Entry 2FEU (X-ray diffraction, 1.70 A resolution); this record covers chain A.

# Chain A
Protein: Cytochrome P450-cam
Organism: Pseudomonas putida
Notes: EC 1.14.15.1
UniProtKB: P00183 (CPXA_PSEPU); residues 10-414 here correspond to UniProt positions 11-415 (UniProt number = residue number + 1)
Amino-acid sequence (411 residues; each row starts with the number of its first residue):
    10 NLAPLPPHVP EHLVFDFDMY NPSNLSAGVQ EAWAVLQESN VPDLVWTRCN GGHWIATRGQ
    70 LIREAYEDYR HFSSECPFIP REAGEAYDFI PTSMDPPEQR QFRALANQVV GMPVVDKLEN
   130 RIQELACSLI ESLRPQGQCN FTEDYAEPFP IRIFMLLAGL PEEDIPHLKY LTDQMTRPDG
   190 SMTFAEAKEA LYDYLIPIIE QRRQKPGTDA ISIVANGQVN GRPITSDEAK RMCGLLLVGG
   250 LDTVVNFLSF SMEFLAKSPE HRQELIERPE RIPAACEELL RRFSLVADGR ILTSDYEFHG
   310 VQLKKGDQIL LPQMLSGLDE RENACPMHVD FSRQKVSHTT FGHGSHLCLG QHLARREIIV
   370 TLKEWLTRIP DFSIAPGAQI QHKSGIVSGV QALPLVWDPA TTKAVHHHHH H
Unresolved in the structure: 10, 415-420
Sequence notes: expression tag (415-420)
Swiss-Prot annotation at these positions:
  - binding site (heme): C357
Bound ions: K+: E84, G93, E94, Y96; protoporphyrin IX containing mn Mn near C357 (its only coordinating residue here)
Small-molecule neighbours:
  - camphor (CAM): F87, Y96, F98, T101, T185, L244, V247, G248, T252, V295, D297, I395, V396
  - protoporphyrin IX containing mn (MNR): Y75, P100, T101, Q108, R112, V119, F163, L244, L245, G248, G249, T252, V253, F256, L289, L294, V295, D297, R299, Q322, T349, F350, G351, S354, H355, L356, C357, L358, G359, L362, A363

# Summary
Ligands of chain A: protoporphyrin IX containing mn and camphor. E84, G93, E94 and Y96 coordinate K+. From
UniProt: heme-binding residue C357.
Chain A is Cytochrome P450-cam (Pseudomonas putida); the structure, P450CAM from Pseudomonas putida
reconstituted with manganic protoporphyrin IX, was determined by X-ray diffraction, deposited together with
2FE6 and 2FER.
